PDB entry 3S1N | X-ray diffraction, 3.10 A resolution | chains B and T of the 12 polymer chains in the assembly

[Chain B]
Name: DNA-directed RNA polymerase II subunit RPB2
From: Saccharomyces cerevisiae
Notes: EC 2.7.7.6
UniProt: P08518 (RPB2_YEAST); residue numbers follow UniProt; this construct covers 1-1224
Chain sequence (1224 residues; numbered 1 to 1224; the number before each row is that of its first residue):
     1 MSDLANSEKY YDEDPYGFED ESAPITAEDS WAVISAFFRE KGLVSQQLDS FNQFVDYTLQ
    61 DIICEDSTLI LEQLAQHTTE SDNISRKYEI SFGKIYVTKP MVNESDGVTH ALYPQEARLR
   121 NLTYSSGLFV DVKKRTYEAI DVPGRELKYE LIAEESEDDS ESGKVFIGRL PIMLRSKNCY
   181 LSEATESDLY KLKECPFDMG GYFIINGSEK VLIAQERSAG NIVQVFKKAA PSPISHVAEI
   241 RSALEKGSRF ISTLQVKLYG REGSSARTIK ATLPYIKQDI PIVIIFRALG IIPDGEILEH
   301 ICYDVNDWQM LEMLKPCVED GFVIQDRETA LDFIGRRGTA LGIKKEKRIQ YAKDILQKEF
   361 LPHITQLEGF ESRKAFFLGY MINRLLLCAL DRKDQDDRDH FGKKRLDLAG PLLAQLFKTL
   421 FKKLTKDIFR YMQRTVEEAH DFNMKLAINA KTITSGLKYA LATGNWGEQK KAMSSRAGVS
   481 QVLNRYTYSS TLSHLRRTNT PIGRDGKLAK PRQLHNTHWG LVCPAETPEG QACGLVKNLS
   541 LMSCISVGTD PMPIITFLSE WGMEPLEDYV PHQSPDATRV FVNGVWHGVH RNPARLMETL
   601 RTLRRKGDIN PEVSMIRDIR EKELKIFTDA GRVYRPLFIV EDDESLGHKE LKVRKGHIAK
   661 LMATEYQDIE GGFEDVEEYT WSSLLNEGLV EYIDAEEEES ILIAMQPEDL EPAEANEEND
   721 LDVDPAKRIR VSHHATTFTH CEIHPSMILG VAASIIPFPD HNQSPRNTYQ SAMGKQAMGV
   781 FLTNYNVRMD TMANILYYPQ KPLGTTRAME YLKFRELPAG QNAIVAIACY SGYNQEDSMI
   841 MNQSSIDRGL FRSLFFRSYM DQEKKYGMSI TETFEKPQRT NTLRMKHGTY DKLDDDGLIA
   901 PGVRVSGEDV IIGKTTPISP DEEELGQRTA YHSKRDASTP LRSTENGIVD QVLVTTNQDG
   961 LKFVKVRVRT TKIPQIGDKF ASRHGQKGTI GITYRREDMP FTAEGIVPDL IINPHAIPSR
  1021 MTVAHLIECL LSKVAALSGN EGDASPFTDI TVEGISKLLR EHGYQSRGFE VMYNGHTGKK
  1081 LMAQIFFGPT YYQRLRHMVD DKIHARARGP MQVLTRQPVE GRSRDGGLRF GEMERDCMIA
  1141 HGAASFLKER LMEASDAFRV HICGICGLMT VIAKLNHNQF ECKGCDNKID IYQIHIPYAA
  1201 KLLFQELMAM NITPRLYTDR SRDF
Disordered / not traced: 1-19, 71-88, 142-163, 336-344, 438-445, 503-508, 669-677, 716-721, 920-932
Bound ions: Zn2+: Cys1163, Cys1166, Cys1182, Cys1185

[Chain T]
Molecule: 29-nt DNA strand
Sequence (29 nucleotides; row label = number of the first residue in the row):
     1 CTACCGATAA GCAGACGATG CTCTCGATG
Disordered / not traced: 1-15, 24-29

[How chain B and chain T interact]
Residue-residue contacts (7; chain B residue first):
  Gly1121(B) with DC23(T), phosphate contact
  Arg1122(B) with DC23(T), hydrogen bond to the phosphate
  Ser1123(B) with DC23(T), hydrogen bond to the phosphate
  Leu1128(B) with DT22(T), phosphate contact
  Arg1129(B) with DC21(T), salt bridge to the phosphate; DT22(T), phosphate contact
  Met1133(B) with DG20(T), sugar contact
Other interface residues (no listed pair), chain B (8 interface residues in all): Gly1131, Glu1134
Other interface residues (no listed pair), chain T (5 interface residues in all): DT19

[Summary]
The interface between chain B and chain T involves 8 residues on one side and 5 on the other, with 2 hydrogen
bonds and 1 salt bridge. Among the polar pairs are Arg1122(B)-DC23(T), Ser1123(B)-DC23(T) and
Arg1129(B)-DC21(T). Cys1163(B), Cys1166(B), Cys1182(B) and Cys1185(B) coordinate Zn2+.
Here chain B is DNA-directed RNA polymerase II subunit RPB2 (Saccharomyces cerevisiae) and chain T is a 29-nt
DNA strand. Entry 3S1N (RNA Polymerase II Initiation Complex with a 5-nt RNA (variant 2)) was determined by
X-ray diffraction together with 3RZD, 3RZO, 3S14, 3S15, 3S16, 3S17 and 5 further entries from the same study.
